7KHC - chains B and Y of the 10 polymer chains in the assembly; structure by electron microscopy, 4.14 A resolution (low resolution: residue-level contacts below are approximate; hydrogen-bond / salt-bridge calls are withheld).

== Chain B ==
Protein: DNA-directed RNA polymerase subunit alpha
From: Escherichia coli (strain K12)
Notes: EC 2.7.7.6
Reference sequence: P0A7Z4 (RPOA_ECOLI); residue numbers follow UniProt; this construct covers 1-329
Sequence (329 residues; numbered 1 to 329; the number before each row is that of its first residue):
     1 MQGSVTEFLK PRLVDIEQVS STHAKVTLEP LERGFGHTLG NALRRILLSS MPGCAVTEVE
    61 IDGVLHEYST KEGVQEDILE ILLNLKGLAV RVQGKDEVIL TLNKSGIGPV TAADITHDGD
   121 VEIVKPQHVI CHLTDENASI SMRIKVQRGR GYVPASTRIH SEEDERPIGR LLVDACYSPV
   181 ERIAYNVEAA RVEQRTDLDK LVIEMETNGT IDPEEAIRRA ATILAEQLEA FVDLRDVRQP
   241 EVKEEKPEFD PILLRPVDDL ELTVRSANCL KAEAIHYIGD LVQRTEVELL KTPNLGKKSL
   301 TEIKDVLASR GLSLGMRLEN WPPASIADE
Not modelled in the structure: 1-5, 322-329
Curated features (UniProtKB/Swiss-Prot):
  - region: Glu-162 to Glu-165 (Required for interaction with Crp at class II promoters)
  - modified residue: Arg-265 (ADP-ribosylarginine), Lys-297 (N6-acetyllysine), Lys-298 (N6-acetyllysine)
  - mutagenesis: Arg-45 (R45C: In rpoA112; temperature-sensitive, blocks RNA polymerase assembly), Glu-162 to Glu-165 (5-fold decrease in CRP-class II promoter-dependent transcription), Glu-165 (E165K: 5-fold decrease in CRP-class II promoter-dependent transcription), Arg-191 (R191C: In rpoA101; temperature-sensitive)
From the paper describing this entry:
  - binding site for DNA/RNA: Arg-265, Asn-294, Lys-298

== Chain Y ==
Molecule: 63-nt DNA strand
From: Escherichia coli K-12
Sequence (63 nucleotides; row label = number of the first residue in the row):
    18 AGTGGTGGCG CATTATAGGG AGTTATTCCG GCCTGACAAG AGGAAATTTA AAATAATTTT
    78 CTG

== How chain B and chain Y interact ==
Pairs across the interface (7; chain B residue first):
  Thr-263(B) / DT75(Y)
  Val-264(B) / DT74(Y)
  Val-264(B) / DT75(Y)
  Arg-265(B) / DA73(Y)
  Arg-265(B) / DT74(Y)
  Asn-268(B) / DT74(Y)
  Asn-294(B) / DA73(Y)
Interface residues without a listed pair, chain Y (4 interface residues in all): DA72

== Summary ==
The interface between chain B and chain Y involves 5 residues on one side and 4 on the other. UniProt lists 6
mutagenesis sites on chain B. From the paper: a binding site for DNA/RNA at Arg-265(B), Asn-294(B) and
Lys-298(B).
Chain B is DNA-directed RNA polymerase subunit alpha (Escherichia coli (strain K12)) and chain Y is a 63-nt
DNA strand (Escherichia coli K-12); the structure, Escherichia coli RNA polymerase and rrnBP1 promoter closed
complex, was determined by electron microscopy, deposited together with 7KHE, 7KHB and 7KHI.
